8YVK - chains E and F of the 12 polymer chains in the assembly; structure by electron microscopy, 3.09 A resolution.

[Chain E]
Protein: CAV-F6 heavy chain
From: Homo sapiens
Amino-acid sequence (123 residues; row label = number of the first residue in the row):
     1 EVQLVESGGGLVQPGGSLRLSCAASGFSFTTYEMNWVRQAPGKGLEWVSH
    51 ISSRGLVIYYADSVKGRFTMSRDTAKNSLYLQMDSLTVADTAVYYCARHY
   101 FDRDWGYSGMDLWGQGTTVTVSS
Disulfide bonds: Cys22-Cys96

[Chain F]
Protein: CAV-F6 kappa chain
From: Homo sapiens
Amino-acid sequence (107 residues; numbered 1 to 107; the number before each row is that of its first residue):
     1 EVVLTQSPGTLSLSPGERATLSCRASQSLGTNYLAWYQHKPGQSPRLLID
    51 GASTRAIGIPDRFSASGSGTDFTLTVSRLEPEDFAVYYCQHYGNPYTFGQ
   101 GTKLEIK
Disulfide bonds: Cys23-Cys89

[Interface between chain E and chain F]
Contacting residue pairs (20; chain E residue first):
  Gln39(E) - His39(F)
  Gln39(E) - Tyr88(F)
  Gly44(E) - Tyr88(F)
  Leu45(E) - Phe98(F)
  Trp47(E) - Gln90(F)
  Trp47(E) - Tyr96(F)  hydrophobic
  His50(E) - Tyr96(F)  hydrogen bond
  Ile58(E) - Tyr96(F)
  Tyr59(E) - Tyr96(F)  hydrophobic
  Trp105(E) - Tyr33(F)
  Gly106(E) - Tyr33(F)  hydrogen bond (backbone-side chain)
  Tyr107(E) - Tyr92(F)
  Ser108(E) - Asp50(F)
  Ser108(E) - Tyr92(F)  hydrogen bond (backbone-side chain)
  Met110(E) - Tyr37(F)  hydrogen bond (backbone-side chain)
  Met110(E) - Leu47(F)
  Met110(E) - Gln90(F)  hydrogen bond
  Asp111(E) - Leu47(F)
  Trp113(E) - Pro45(F)
  Gly114(E) - Ser44(F)
Interface residues without a listed pair, chain E (18 interface residues in all): Val37, Tyr95, Gly109
Interface residues without a listed pair, chain F (15 interface residues in all): Gln43, His91, Gln100

[In short]
Chain E and chain F form an interface of 18 and 15 residues respectively; the contacts include 5 hydrogen
bonds. Polar contacts include His50(E)-Tyr96(F), Gly106(E)-Tyr33(F) and Ser108(E)-Tyr92(F).
Chain E is CAV-F6 heavy chain and chain F is CAV-F6 kappa chain, both from Homo sapiens; the structure,
Neuraminidase of A/Red knot/Delaware Bay/310/2016 H10N4 in complex with CAV-F6 Fab, was determined by electron
microscopy.
